PDB entry 9FZ4 | X-ray diffraction, 2.44 A resolution | chains A and B

[Chain A]
Molecule: Non-structural protein 11
Organism: Severe acute respiratory syndrome coronavirus 2
Reference sequence: P0DTC1 (R1A_SARS2); residues 1-131 here correspond to UniProt positions 4254-4384 (UniProt number = residue number + 4253)
Sequence (131 residues; row label = number of the first residue in the row):
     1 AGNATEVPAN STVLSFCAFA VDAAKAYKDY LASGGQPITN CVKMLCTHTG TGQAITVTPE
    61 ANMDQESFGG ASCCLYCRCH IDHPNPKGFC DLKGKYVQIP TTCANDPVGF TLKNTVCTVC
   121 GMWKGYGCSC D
Bound ions: Zn2+ site 1: C77, H83, C90; Zn2+ site 2: C117, C120, C128, C130

[Chain B]
Molecule: Guanine-N7 methyltransferase nsp14
Organism: Severe acute respiratory syndrome coronavirus 2
Notes: EC 2.1.1.56, 3.1.13.-
Reference sequence: P0DTD1 (R1AB_SARS2); residues 1-289 here correspond to UniProt positions 5926-6214 (UniProt number = residue number + 5925)
Sequence (290 residues; numbered 0 to 289; the number before each row is that of its first residue; numbering starts at 0):
     0 MAENVTGLFK DCSKVITGLH PTQAPTHLSV DTKFKTEGLC VDIPGIPKDM TYRRLISMMG
    60 FKMNYQVNGY PNMFITREEA IRHVRAWIGF DVEGCHATRE AVGTNLPLQL GFSTGVNLVA
   120 VPTGYVDTPN NTDFSRVSAK PPPGDQFKHL IPLMYKGLPW NVVRIKIVQM LSDTLKNLSD
   180 RVVFVLWAHG FELTSMKYFV KIGPERTCCL CDRRATCFST ASDTYACWHH SIGFDYVYNP
   240 FMIDVQQWGF TGNLQSNHDL YCQVHGNAHV ASCDAIMTRC LAVHECFVKR
Disordered / not traced: 0-2, 289
Construct notes: initiating methionine (0)
Bound ions: Mg2+: W186, E191; Zn2+ site 1: C207, C210, C226, H229; Zn2+ site 2: H257, C261, H264, C279
Curated features (UniProtKB/Swiss-Prot):
  - active site: D90, E92, E191, H268, D273
  - binding site (Mg(2+)): D90, E92, E191, H268, D273
  - binding site (Zn(2+)): C207, C210, C226, H229, H257, C261, H264, C279

[How chain A and chain B interact]
Pairs across the interface - 113 pairs, chain A then chain B:
  A1(A) - K9(B)  hydrogen bond (backbone-side chain)
  A1(A) - V101(B)  hydrophobic
  A1(A) - G102(B)
  G2(A) - D10(B)
  N3(A) - K9(B)
  N3(A) - D10(B)  hydrogen bond (backbone-backbone)
  A4(A) - V4(B)  hydrophobic
  A4(A) - T5(B)
  T5(A) - F8(B)  hydrogen bond (side chain-backbone)
  T5(A) - D10(B)
  T5(A) - T25(B)  hydrogen bond (backbone-side chain)
  T5(A) - L27(B)
  T5(A) - S28(B)
  E6(A) - V4(B)
  E6(A) - T5(B)  hydrogen bond (backbone-backbone)
  E6(A) - L7(B)
  E6(A) - T25(B)
  E6(A) - L27(B)
  V7(A) - N3(B)
  V7(A) - T5(B)
  V7(A) - L27(B)  hydrophobic
  P8(A) - N3(B)
  S11(A) - T5(B)
  T12(A) - N63(B)  hydrogen bond
  T12(A) - Y64(B)
  L14(A) - F8(B)  hydrophobic
  S15(A) - L7(B)
  S15(A) - F60(B)
  S15(A) - K61(B)  hydrogen bond (side chain-backbone)
  S15(A) - M62(B)
  F16(A) - Y64(B)  hydrophobic
  F16(A) - V66(B)  hydrophobic
  F16(A) - Y69(B)  hydrophobic
  F16(A) - I201(B)  hydrophobic
  A18(A) - F60(B)  hydrophobic
  A18(A) - K196(B)
  F19(A) - F60(B)  hydrophobic
  F19(A) - M62(B)  hydrophobic
  F19(A) - L192(B)
  F19(A) - M195(B)
  F19(A) - K196(B)
  F19(A) - V199(B)
  F19(A) - K200(B)
  F19(A) - I201(B)  hydrogen bond (backbone-backbone)
  A20(A) - K200(B)
  A20(A) - I201(B)
  V21(A) - K200(B)
  V21(A) - I201(B)  hydrogen bond (backbone-backbone)
  V21(A) - F217(B)  hydrophobic
  V21(A) - Y224(B)
  V21(A) - Y237(B)  hydrophobic
  K25(A) - Y69(B)
  A26(A) - Y69(B)
  D29(A) - V66(B)
  D29(A) - Y69(B)  hydrogen bond
  Y30(A) - V66(B)
  S33(A) - Q65(B)
  S33(A) - V66(B)
  N40(A) - T25(B)
  N40(A) - H26(B)  hydrogen bond (backbone-backbone)
  N40(A) - L27(B)
  C41(A) - H26(B)
  V42(A) - P20(B)
  V42(A) - A23(B)
  V42(A) - T25(B)
  V42(A) - H26(B)
  V42(A) - V29(B)  hydrophobic
  V42(A) - C39(B)  hydrophobic
  K43(A) - L38(B)
  K43(A) - C39(B)  hydrogen bond (backbone-backbone)
  M44(A) - P20(B)  hydrophobic
  M44(A) - C39(B)
  M44(A) - V40(B)
  M44(A) - D41(B)
  L45(A) - T35(B)
  L45(A) - L38(B)  hydrophobic
  L45(A) - C39(B)  hydrogen bond (backbone-backbone)
  L45(A) - V40(B)  hydrophobic
  T58(A) - D41(B)
  P59(A) - D41(B)
  G69(A) - P20(B)
  G70(A) - T21(B)
  A71(A) - T21(B)  hydrogen bond (backbone-backbone)
  A71(A) - Q22(B)
  A71(A) - A23(B)
  S72(A) - A23(B)
  S72(A) - P24(B)
  R78(A) - F8(B)
  R78(A) - P24(B)  hydrogen bond (side chain-backbone)
  R78(A) - T25(B)
  C79(A) - F8(B)
  H80(A) - F8(B)
  H80(A) - I55(B)
  H80(A) - D126(B)  salt bridge
  H80(A) - T131(B)
  G88(A) - N130(B)  hydrogen bond (backbone-side chain)
  F89(A) - N129(B)
  F89(A) - N130(B)
  C90(A) - N129(B)  hydrogen bond (backbone-backbone)
  K93(A) - T21(B)
  K93(A) - Q22(B)
  K93(A) - Y51(B)
  K93(A) - T127(B)  hydrogen bond (side chain-backbone)
  K93(A) - P128(B)
  K93(A) - N129(B)
  K93(A) - N130(B)
  G94(A) - T21(B)  hydrogen bond (backbone-backbone)
  G94(A) - K47(B)
  K95(A) - T21(B)
  Y96(A) - H19(B)
  Y96(A) - P20(B)
  Y96(A) - T21(B)
  Y96(A) - D41(B)  hydrogen bond
Interface residues without a listed pair, chain A (48 interface residues in all): C77, I81, H83, L92
Interface residues without a listed pair, chain B (58 interface residues in all): C11, M57, N67, Y124, G202, P203, R205

[Overview]
The interface between chain A and chain B involves 48 residues on one side and 58 on the other, with 20
hydrogen bonds and 1 salt bridge. Among the polar pairs are H80(A)-D126(B), A1(A)-K9(B) and T5(A)-F8(B).
Here chain A is Non-structural protein 11 and chain B is Guanine-N7 methyltransferase nsp14, both from Severe
acute respiratory syndrome coronavirus 2. Entry 9FZ4 (SARS CoV-2 nsp10 in complex with theExoN domain from
nsp14) was determined by X-ray diffraction (same publication as 9FW2, 9FWH, 9FWI, 9FWJ, 9FWK, 9FWL and 10
further entries).
